2QK9 - chains B and A of the 3 polymer chains in the assembly; structure by X-ray diffraction, 2.55 A resolution.

Chain B:
Molecule: 18-nt RNA strand
Sequence (18 nucleotides; each row starts with the number of its first residue):
     1 AGUGCGACAC CUGAUUCC
Bound ions: Na+: A9, C10 (shared with Asp145(A), Glu186(A), Asn210(A) of chain A)
Residues lining bound ligands: hexane-1,6-diamine (16D): G6, A7, C8

Chain A:
Name: Ribonuclease H1
Source organism: Homo sapiens
Notes: EC 3.1.26.4; fragment: C-terminal domain (residues 134-286)
Reference sequence: O60930 (RNH1_HUMAN); numbering as in UniProt (aligned over 136-286)
Sequence (154 residues; numbered 133 to 286; the number before each row is that of its first residue):
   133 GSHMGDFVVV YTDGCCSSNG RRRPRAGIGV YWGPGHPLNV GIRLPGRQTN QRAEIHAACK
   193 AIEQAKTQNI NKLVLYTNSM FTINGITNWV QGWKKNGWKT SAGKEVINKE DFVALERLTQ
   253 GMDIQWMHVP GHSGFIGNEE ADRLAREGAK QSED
Disordered / not traced: 133
Construct notes: expression tag (133-135); engineered mutation Asn210 (Asp in O60930)
Bound ions: Na+: Asp145, Glu186, Asn210 (shared with A9(B), C10(B) of chain B)
Residues lining bound ligands: citrate anion (FLC): Asn171, Val172, Gly173, Leu276, Glu279, Gly280, Gln283
Curated features (UniProtKB/Swiss-Prot):
  - binding site (Mg(2+)): Asp145, Glu186, Asp274
  - natural variant: Val142 (V142I: In PEOB2), Ala185 (A185V: In PEOB2)
What the authors report for this chain:
  - catalytic residues: Asp145, Glu186, Asp274
  - mutagenesis - D210N: abolished catalytic activity
  - binding site for the 18-nt RNA strand (chain B): Cys148, Ser150, Asn151, Glu186, Met212
  - binding site for the 18-nt DNA strand: Arg179, Thr181, Trp221, Trp225, Ser233, Asn240
  - specificity-determining residues: Trp221 (proposed by the authors, not directly observed)
  - conformationally variable residues (loop rearrangement): Arg153 to Arg157, Gly263 to Phe267
  - catalytic residues: His264 (proposed by the authors, not directly observed)

Chain B / chain A interface:
Residue-residue contacts (31):
  A1(B) - Ala234(A)  phosphate contact
  A1(B) - Lys236(A)  phosphate contact
  G2(B) - Lys236(A)  salt bridge to the phosphate
  C8(B) - Asn210(A)  hydrogen bond to the sugar
  C8(B) - Ser211(A)  sugar contact
  C8(B) - Met212(A)  hydrogen bond to the sugar
  C8(B) - His260(A)  hydrogen bond to the phosphate
  A9(B) - Asn182(A)  hydrogen bond to the base
  A9(B) - Glu186(A)  hydrogen bond to the sugar
  A9(B) - Asn210(A)  phosphate contact
  A9(B) - His260(A)  salt bridge to the phosphate
  A9(B) - Val261(A)  phosphate contact
  A9(B) - Pro262(A)  phosphate contact
  A9(B) - Gly263(A)  hydrogen bond to the phosphate
  C10(B) - Asp145(A)  phosphate contact
  C10(B) - Gly146(A)  sugar contact
  C10(B) - Cys147(A)  phosphate contact
  C10(B) - Cys148(A)  hydrogen bond to the sugar
  C10(B) - Asn151(A)  hydrogen bond to the base
  C10(B) - Asn182(A)  sugar contact
  C10(B) - Glu186(A)  sugar contact
  C10(B) - Asn210(A)  hydrogen bond to the phosphate
  C11(B) - Cys147(A)  phosphate contact
  C11(B) - Cys148(A)  hydrogen bond to the phosphate
  C11(B) - Ser149(A)  phosphate contact
  C11(B) - Ser150(A)  hydrogen bond to the phosphate
  C11(B) - Asn151(A)  hydrogen bond to the sugar
  C11(B) - Arg278(A)  salt bridge to the phosphate
  U12(B) - Ser149(A)  phosphate contact
  U12(B) - Ser150(A)  phosphate contact
  U12(B) - Arg153(A)  hydrogen bond to the sugar

Summary:
The interface between chain B and chain A involves 7 residues on one side and 20 on the other; the contacts
include 13 hydrogen bonds and 3 salt bridges. Polar contacts include A9(B)-Asn182(A), C10(B)-Asn151(A) and
C8(B)-Asn210(A). From the paper: catalytic residues Asp145(A), Glu186(A) and Asp274(A) among others; D210N of
chain A abolishes catalytic activity.
Chain B is an 18-nt RNA strand and chain A is Ribonuclease H1 (Homo sapiens); the structure, Human RNase H
catalytic domain mutant D210N in complex with 18-mer RNA/DNA hybrid, was determined by X-ray diffraction,
deposited together with 2QKB and 2QKK.
